7KHI - chains D and E of the 9 polymer chains in the assembly; structure by electron microscopy, 3.62 A resolution.

== Chain D ==
Name: DNA-directed RNA polymerase subunit beta'
Organism: Escherichia coli (strain K12)
Notes: EC 2.7.7.6
UniProt: P0A8T7 (RPOC_ECOLI); residues 1-1407 here = UniProt positions 1-1407
Chain sequence (1407 residues; numbered 1 to 1407; the number before each row is that of its first residue):
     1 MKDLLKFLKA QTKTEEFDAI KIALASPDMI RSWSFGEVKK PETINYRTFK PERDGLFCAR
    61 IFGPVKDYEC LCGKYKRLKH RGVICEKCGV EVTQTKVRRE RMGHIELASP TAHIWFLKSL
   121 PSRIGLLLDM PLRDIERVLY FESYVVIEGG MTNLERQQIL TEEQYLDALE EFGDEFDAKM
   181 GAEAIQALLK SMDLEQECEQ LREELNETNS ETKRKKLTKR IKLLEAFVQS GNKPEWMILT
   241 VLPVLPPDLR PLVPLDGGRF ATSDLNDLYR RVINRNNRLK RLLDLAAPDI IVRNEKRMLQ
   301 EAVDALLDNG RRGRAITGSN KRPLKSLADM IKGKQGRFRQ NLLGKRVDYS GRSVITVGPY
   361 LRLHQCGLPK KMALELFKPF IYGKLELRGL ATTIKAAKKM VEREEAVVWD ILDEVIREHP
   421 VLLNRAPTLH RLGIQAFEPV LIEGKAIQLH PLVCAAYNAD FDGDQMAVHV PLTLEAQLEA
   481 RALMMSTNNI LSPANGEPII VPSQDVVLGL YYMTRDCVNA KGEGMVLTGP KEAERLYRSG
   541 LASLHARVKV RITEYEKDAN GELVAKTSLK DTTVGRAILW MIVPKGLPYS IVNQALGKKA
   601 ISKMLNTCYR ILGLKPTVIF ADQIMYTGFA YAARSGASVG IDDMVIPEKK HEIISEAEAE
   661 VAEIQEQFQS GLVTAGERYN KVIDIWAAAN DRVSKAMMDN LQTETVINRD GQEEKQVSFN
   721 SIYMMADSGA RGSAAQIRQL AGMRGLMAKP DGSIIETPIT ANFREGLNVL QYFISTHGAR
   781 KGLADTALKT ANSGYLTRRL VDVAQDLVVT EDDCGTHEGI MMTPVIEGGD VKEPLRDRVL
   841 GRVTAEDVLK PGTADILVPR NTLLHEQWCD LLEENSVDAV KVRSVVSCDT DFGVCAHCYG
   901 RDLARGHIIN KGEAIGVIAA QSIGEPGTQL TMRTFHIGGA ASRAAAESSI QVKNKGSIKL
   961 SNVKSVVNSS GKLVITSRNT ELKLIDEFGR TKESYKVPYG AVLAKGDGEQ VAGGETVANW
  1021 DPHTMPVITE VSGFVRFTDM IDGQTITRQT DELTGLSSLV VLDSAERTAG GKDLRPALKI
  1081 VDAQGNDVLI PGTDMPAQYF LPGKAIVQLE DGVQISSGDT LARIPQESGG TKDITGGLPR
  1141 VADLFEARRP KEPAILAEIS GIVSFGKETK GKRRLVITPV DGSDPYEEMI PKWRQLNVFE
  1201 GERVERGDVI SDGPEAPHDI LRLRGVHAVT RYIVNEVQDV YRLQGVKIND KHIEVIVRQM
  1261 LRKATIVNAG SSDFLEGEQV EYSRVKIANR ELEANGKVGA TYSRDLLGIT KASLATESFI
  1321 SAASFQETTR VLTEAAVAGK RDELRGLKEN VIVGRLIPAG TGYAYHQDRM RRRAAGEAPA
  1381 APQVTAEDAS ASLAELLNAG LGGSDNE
Disordered / not traced: 1-13, 1377-1407
Metal / ion sites: Zn2+ site 1: C70, C72, C85, C88; Mg2+: D462, D464; Zn2+ site 2: C814, C888, C895, C898
Residues lining bound ligands:
  - guanosine-5',3'-tetraphosphate (G4P), molecule 1: R362, L363, H364, R417, K615, V618, I619, D622, Q623
  - guanosine-5',3'-tetraphosphate (G4P), molecule 2: Y679, N680, D684
UniProt features mapped onto this chain:
  - binding site (Zn(2+)): C70, C72, C85, C88, C814, C888, C895, C898
  - binding site (Mg(2+)): D460, D462, D464
  - modified residue: K983 (N6-acetyllysine)
  - mutagenesis: Q504 (Q504P: Resistant to antibiotics salinamide A and B), N690 (N690D: Resistant to antibiotics salinamide A and B), M697 (M697V: Resistant to antibiotics salinamide A and B), A735 (A735T: Resistant to antibiotics salinamide A and B), R738 (R738C/H/P/S: Resistant to antibiotics salinamide A and B), A748 (A748E: Resistant to antibiotics salinamide A and B), P758 (P758S/T: Resistant to antibiotics salinamide A and B), F763 (F763C: Resistant to antibiotics salinamide A and B), S775 (S775A: Resistant to antibiotics salinamide A and B), A779 (A779T/V: Resistant to antibiotics salinamide A and B), R780 (R780C: Resistant to antibiotics salinamide A and B), G782 (G782A/C: Resistant to antibiotics salinamide A and B), 1 further mutagenesis entry in UniProt
What the authors report for this chain:
  - mutagenesis - D256A: increased binding to rrnBP1 promoter
  - mutagenesis - D256A: decreased binding to RNA polymerase-binding transcription factor DksA

== Chain E ==
Name: DNA-directed RNA polymerase subunit omega
Organism: Escherichia coli (strain K12)
Notes: EC 2.7.7.6
UniProt: P0A800 (RPOZ_ECOLI); numbering as in UniProt (aligned over 1-91)
Chain sequence (91 residues; numbered 1 to 91; the number before each row is that of its first residue):
     1 MARVTVQDAV EKIGNRFDLV LVAARRARQM QVGGKDPLVP EENDKTTVIA LREIEEGLIN
    61 NQILDVRERQ EQQEQEAAEL QAVTAIAEGR R
Disordered / not traced: 1, 78-91
Residues lining bound ligands: guanosine-5',3'-tetraphosphate (G4P): A2, R3, V4, R52

== How chain D and chain E interact ==
Pairs across the interface - 50 pairs, chain D then chain E:
  E414(D) with K45(E), hydrogen bond (backbone-side chain)
  V415(D) with K45(E), hydrogen bond (backbone-side chain)
  R417(D) with R3(E); N43(E); K45(E)
  E418(D) with R3(E), salt bridge; D44(E); K45(E); V48(E)
  L474(D) with A24(E); A27(E); R28(E); T46(E)
  E475(D) with A24(E); R28(E), salt bridge
  Q477(D) with T47(E), hydrogen bond
  L478(D) with V20(E), hydrophobic; A23(E); A24(E), hydrophobic; T47(E)
  E479(D) with V20(E)
  R481(D) with R3(E); V6(E); T47(E); L51(E)
  L483(D) with R16(E); F17(E), hydrophobic
  M485(D) with V4(E)
  T487(D) with V4(E), hydrogen bond (side chain-backbone)
  N488(D) with V4(E); T5(E), hydrogen bond; V6(E), hydrogen bond (side chain-backbone)
  L614(D) with T5(E); Q7(E)
  K615(D) with V4(E); T5(E)
  R905(D) with V10(E); G14(E); R16(E)
  H907(D) with Q7(E)
  N910(D) with G14(E); N15(E), hydrogen bond (side chain-backbone); F17(E)
  K911(D) with N15(E); F17(E)
  E913(D) with F17(E)
  G1360(D) with F17(E)
  T1361(D) with V20(E); L21(E)
  A1364(D) with L21(E), hydrophobic
Interface residues without a listed pair, chain D (31 interface residues in all): H364, I416, H419, E438, A482, N489, G912
Interface residues without a listed pair, chain E (25 interface residues in all): E11, L19

== In short ==
Chain D and chain E form an interface of 31 and 25 residues respectively, with 7 hydrogen bonds and 2 salt
bridges. Among the polar pairs are E418(D)-R3(E), E475(D)-R28(E) and E414(D)-K45(E). From the paper: D256A of
chain D increases binding to rrnBP1 promoter; D256A of chain D reduces binding to RNA polymerase-binding
transcription factor DksA.
Here chain D is DNA-directed RNA polymerase subunit beta' and chain E is DNA-directed RNA polymerase subunit
omega, both from Escherichia coli (strain K12). Entry 7KHI (Escherichia coli RNA polymerase and rrnBP1
promoter complex with DksA/ppGpp) was determined by electron microscopy together with 7KHE, 7KHB and 7KHC from
the same study.
